PDB entry 3KO2 | X-ray diffraction, 2.90 A resolution | chains A and C of the 4 polymer chains in the assembly

[Chain A]
Protein: Site-specific DNA endonuclease I-MsoI
From: Monomastix sp
UniProtKB: C0JWR6 (C0JWR6_MONSK); residue numbers follow UniProt; this construct covers 1-170
Amino-acid sequence (170 residues; row label = number of the first residue in the row):
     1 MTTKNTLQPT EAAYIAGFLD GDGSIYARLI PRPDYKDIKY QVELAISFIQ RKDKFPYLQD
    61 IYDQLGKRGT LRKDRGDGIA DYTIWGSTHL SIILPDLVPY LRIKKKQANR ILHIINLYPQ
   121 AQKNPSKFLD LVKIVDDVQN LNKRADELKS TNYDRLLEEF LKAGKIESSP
Unresolved in the structure: 1-5, 167-170
Sequence notes: engineered mutation Arg-28 (Lys in C0JWR6), Glu-43 (Ser in C0JWR6), Thr-70 (Asn in C0JWR6), Trp-85 (Ile in C0JWR6)
Bound ions: Ca2+ site 1: Gly-21 (shared with 1 residue of chain B; DA14(C) of chain C; 1 residue of chain D); Ca2+ site 2: Asp-22 (shared with 1 residue of chain B; DG15(C) of chain C; 1 residue of chain D)
From the paper describing this entry:
  - binding site for the 24-nt DNA strand (chain C): Arg-28
  - conformationally variable residues (side-chain flip): Trp-85
  - mutagenesis - W85Y: increased catalytic activity
  - binding site for the 24-nt DNA strand: Arg-28

[Chain C]
Molecule: 24-nt DNA strand
Sequence (24 nucleotides; each row starts with the number of its first residue):
     1 GCAGACCGTC GTGAGACAGT TCCG
Bound ions: Ca2+ site 1: DA14 (shared with Gly-21(A) of chain A; 1 residue of chain B; 1 residue of chain D); Ca2+ site 2: DA14, DG15 (shared with Asp-22(A) of chain A; 1 residue of chain B; 2 residues of chain D); Ca2+ site 3: DG15 (shared with Asp-22(A) of chain A; 1 residue of chain B; 1 residue of chain D)

[Chain A / chain C interface]
Pairs across the interface - 19 pairs, chain A then chain C:
  Asp-22(A) with DG15(C), phosphate contact
  Arg-32(A) with DA3(C), hydrogen bond to the base; DG4(C), base contact
  Asp-34(A) with DG1(C), sugar contact; DC2(C), hydrogen bond to the base
  Tyr-35(A) with DC2(C), base contact; DA3(C), hydrogen bond to the phosphate
  Lys-36(A) with DG1(C), sugar contact; DC2(C), hydrogen bond to the phosphate
  Gln-41(A) with DA3(C), sugar contact
  Thr-70(A) with DC6(C), phosphate contact
  Arg-72(A) with DC7(C), base contact; DG8(C), hydrogen bond to the base
  Arg-75(A) with DG8(C), base contact; DT9(C), hydrogen bond to the base
  Trp-85(A) with DA5(C), phosphate contact
  Gln-122(A) with DA3(C), phosphate contact
  Arg-144(A) with DT12(C), salt bridge to the phosphate; DG13(C), salt bridge to the phosphate
Other interface residues (no listed pair), chain A (15 interface residues in all): Asp-77, Gly-86, Tyr-118

[In short]
15 residues of chain A face 12 of chain C across their interface, with 6 hydrogen bonds and 2 salt bridges.
Polar pairs include Arg-32(A)/DA3(C), Asp-34(A)/DC2(C) and Arg-72(A)/DG8(C). Gly-21(A) and DA14(C) coordinate
Ca2+ site 1. The paper reports a binding site for the 24-nt DNA strand (chain C) at Arg-28(A); W85Y of chain A
increases catalytic activity.
Chain A is Site-specific DNA endonuclease I-MsoI (Monomastix sp) and chain C is a 24-nt DNA strand; the
structure, I-MsoI re-designed for altered DNA cleavage specificity (-7C), was determined by X-ray diffraction,
deposited together with 3MIP.
